9HH5 - chains A and B; structure by X-ray diffraction, 2.08 A resolution.

Chain A:
Name: Replicase polyprotein 1ab
From: Severe acute respiratory syndrome coronavirus 2
Reference sequence: A0A8B1IYC0 (A0A8B1IYC0_SARS2); residues 2-346 here correspond to UniProt positions 6453-6797 (UniProt number = residue number + 6451)
Amino-acid sequence (346 residues; row label = number of the first residue in the row):
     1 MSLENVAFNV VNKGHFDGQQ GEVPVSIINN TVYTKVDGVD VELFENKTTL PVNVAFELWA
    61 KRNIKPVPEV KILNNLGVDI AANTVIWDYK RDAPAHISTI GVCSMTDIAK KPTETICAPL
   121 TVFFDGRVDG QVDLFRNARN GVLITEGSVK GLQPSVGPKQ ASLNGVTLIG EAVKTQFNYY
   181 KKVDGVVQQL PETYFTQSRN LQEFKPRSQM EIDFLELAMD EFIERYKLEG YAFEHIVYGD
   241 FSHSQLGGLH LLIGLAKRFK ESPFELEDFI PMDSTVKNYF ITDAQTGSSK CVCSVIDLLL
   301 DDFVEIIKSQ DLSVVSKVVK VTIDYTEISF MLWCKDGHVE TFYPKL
Sequence notes: initiating methionine (1)
Ligand contacts: Sepantronium (GXU; 1-(2-methoxyethyl)-2-methyl-3-(pyrazin-2-ylmethyl)benzo[f]benzimidazol-3-ium-4,9-dione): His235, Trp333, Glu340, Thr341, Tyr343
From the paper describing this entry:
  - binding site for Sepantronium: His235, Trp333, Glu340, Thr341, Tyr343
  - catalytic residues: His235, His250, Lys290 (citing earlier work)
  - specificity-determining residues: Tyr343 (citing earlier work)
  - conformationally variable residues: Trp333

Chain B:
Name: Nsp15 - Uridylate-specific endoribonuclease
From: Severe acute respiratory syndrome coronavirus 2
Amino-acid sequence (268 residues; numbered 1 to 330; 62 numbers in that range are skipped by the numbering (no residue carries them; nothing is unmodelled there); the number before each row is that of its first residue):
     1 MSLENVAFNV VNKGHFDGQQ GEVPVSIINN TVYTKVDGVD VELFENKTTL PVNVAFELWA
    61 KRNIKPVPEV KILNNLGVDI AANTVIWDYK RDAPAHISTI GVCSMTDIAK KPTETICAPL
   121 TVFFDGRVDG QVDLFRNARN GVLITEGSVK GLQPSVGPKQ ASLNGVTLIG EAVKTQFNYY
   181 KKVDGVVQQL PETYFTQSRN LQEFKPRSQM EIDFL
   265 ELEDFIPMDS TVKNYFITDA QTGSSKCVCS VIDLLLDDFV E
   319 VKVTIDYTEI SF
From the paper describing this entry:
  - conformationally variable residues (order/disorder transition): Asp283 to Lys290, Leu300 to Val319

Interface between chain A and chain B:
Chain A side of the interface, 3 residues: Ile116, Pro119, Leu120
Chain B side of the interface, 3 residues: Ile116, Pro119, Leu120

Summary:
Chain A and chain B each contribute 3 residues to their interface. Chain A binds Sepantronium. The paper
reports catalytic residues His235(A), His250(A) and Lys290(A); a binding site for Sepantronium at His235(A),
Trp333(A) and Glu340(A) among others.
Here chain A is Replicase polyprotein 1ab and chain B is Nsp15 - Uridylate-specific endoribonuclease, both
from Severe acute respiratory syndrome coronavirus 2. Entry 9HH5 (Crystal Structure of nsp15 Endoribonuclease
from SARS CoV-2 in Complex with Sepantronium (YM-155)) was determined by X-ray diffraction (same publication
as 9HH6).
